6E5U - chains L and M of the 8 polymer chains in the assembly; structure by X-ray diffraction, 3.80 A resolution.

[Chain L (and M)]
Protein: Non-structural protein 1
Source organism: Influenza A virus
Notes: chain M of this document is another copy of the same molecule, construct and numbering; everything in this record applies to it too
UniProt: I7CAR2 (I7CAR2_9INFA); residues 1-72 here = UniProt positions 1-72
Chain sequence (77 residues; numbered -4 to 72; the number before each row is that of its first residue; numbers below 1 keep their minus sign (Gly-4 is residue -4)):
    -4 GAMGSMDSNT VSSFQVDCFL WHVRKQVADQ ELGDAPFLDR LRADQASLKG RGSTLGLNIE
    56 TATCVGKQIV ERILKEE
Not modelled in the structure: -4 to 7, 46-72 (chain M: -4 to 1)
Differences from the reference sequence: expression tag (-4 to 0); engineered mutation Ala38 (Arg in I7CAR2), Ala41 (Lys in I7CAR2)

[Interface between chain L and chain M]
Residue-residue contacts (17):
  Val11(L) with Phe32(M), hydrophobic
  Asp12(L) with Arg35(M), salt bridge
  Leu15(L) with Leu15(M), hydrophobic; Arg19(M)
  Arg19(L) with Leu15(M); Arg19(M)
  Gln21(L) with Ile68(M)
  Val22(L) with Ile68(M), hydrophobic
  Gln25(L) with Ile68(M); Glu71(M), hydrogen bond
  Gly28(L) with Asn4(M), hydrogen bond (backbone-side chain)
  Asp29(L) with Asn4(M); Thr5(M), hydrogen bond (side chain-backbone); Ser8(M), hydrogen bond
  Phe32(L) with Asp12(M)
  Arg35(L) with Asp12(M), salt bridge; Arg46(M)
Also at the interface, not in a pair above, chain L (14 interface residues in all): Ser8, Val18, Leu27
Also at the interface, not in a pair above, chain M (14 interface residues in all): Asp29, Val65, Arg67

[In short]
The chain L/chain M interface involves 14 residues from each chain, with 4 hydrogen bonds and 2 salt bridges.
Among the polar pairs are Asp12(L)-Arg35(M), Gln25(L)-Glu71(M) and Gly28(L)-Asn4(M).
Both chains are Non-structural protein 1 (Influenza A virus). Entry 6E5U (Crystal structure of the mRNA export
receptor NXF1/NXT1 in complex with influenza virus NS1 protein) was determined by X-ray diffraction.
